4V2Z - chain A; structure by X-ray diffraction, 1.45 A resolution.

== Chain A ==
Protein: Cereblon isoform 4
Source organism: Magnetospirillum gryphiswaldense
UniProtKB: A4TVL0 (A4TVL0_9PROT); residue numbers follow UniProt; this construct covers 1-124
Amino-acid sequence (125 residues; each row starts with the number of its first residue; numbering starts at 0):
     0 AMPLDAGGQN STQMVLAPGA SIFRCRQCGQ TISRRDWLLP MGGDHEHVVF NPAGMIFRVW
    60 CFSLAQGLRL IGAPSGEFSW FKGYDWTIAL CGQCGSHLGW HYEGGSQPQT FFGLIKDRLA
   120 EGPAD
Disordered / not traced: 0-18, 124
Construct notes: expression tag (0)
Bound ions: Zn2+: Cys24, Cys27, Cys90, Cys93
Small-molecule neighbours: S-Pomalidomide (Y70): Phe49, Asn50, Pro51, Phe56, Glu76, Phe77, Ser78, Trp79, Trp85, Trp99, Tyr101
From the paper describing this entry:
  - binding site for S-Pomalidomide: Tyr101
  - specificity-determining residues: Trp99 (proposed by the authors, not directly observed)

== In short ==
Bound to chain A: S-Pomalidomide. Cys24, Cys27, Cys90 and Cys93 form the Zn2+ site. The paper reports a
binding site for S-Pomalidomide at Tyr101; the specificity determinant Trp99.
Chain A is Cereblon isoform 4 (Magnetospirillum gryphiswaldense); the structure, Cereblon isoform 4 from
Magnetospirillum gryphiswaldense in complex with Pomalidomide, was determined by X-ray diffraction (same
publication as 4V2Y, 4V30, 4V31 and 4V32).
